Entry 1X9S (X-ray diffraction, 2.70 A resolution); this record covers chains A and B of the 4 polymer chains in the assembly.

# Chain A
Molecule: DNA polymerase
From: Enterobacteria phage T7
Notes: EC 2.7.7.7; engineered mutation(s): deletion of 118-123
Reference sequence: P00581 (DPOL_BPT7); residue numbers follow UniProt; this construct covers 1-117, 124-704
Chain sequence (698 residues; row label = number of the first residue in the row; note: 6 numbers in that range are skipped by the numbering (no residue carries them; nothing is unmodelled there)):
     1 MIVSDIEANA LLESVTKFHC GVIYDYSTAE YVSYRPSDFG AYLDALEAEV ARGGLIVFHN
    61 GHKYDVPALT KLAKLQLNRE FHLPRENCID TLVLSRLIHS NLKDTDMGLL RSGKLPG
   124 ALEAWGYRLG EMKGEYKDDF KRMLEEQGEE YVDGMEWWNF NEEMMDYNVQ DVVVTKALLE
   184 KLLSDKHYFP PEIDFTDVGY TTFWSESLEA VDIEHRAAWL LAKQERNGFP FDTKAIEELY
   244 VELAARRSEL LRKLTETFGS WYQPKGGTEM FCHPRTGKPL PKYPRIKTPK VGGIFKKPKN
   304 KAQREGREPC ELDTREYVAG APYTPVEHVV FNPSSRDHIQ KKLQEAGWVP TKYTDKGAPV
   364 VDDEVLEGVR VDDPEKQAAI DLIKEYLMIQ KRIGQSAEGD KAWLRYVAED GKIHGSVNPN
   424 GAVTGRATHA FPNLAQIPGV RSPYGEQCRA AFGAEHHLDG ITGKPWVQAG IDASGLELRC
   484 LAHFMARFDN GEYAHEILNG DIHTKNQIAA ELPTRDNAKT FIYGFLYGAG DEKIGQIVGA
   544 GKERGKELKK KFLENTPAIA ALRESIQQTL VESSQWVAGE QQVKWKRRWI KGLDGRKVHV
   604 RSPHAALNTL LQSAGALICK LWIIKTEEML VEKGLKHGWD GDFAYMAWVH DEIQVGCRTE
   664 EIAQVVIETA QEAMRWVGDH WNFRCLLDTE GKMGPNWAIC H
Disordered / not traced: 299-312, 576-586
Ion coordination: Mg2+ near Asp5 (its only coordinating residue here)
UniProt features mapped onto this chain:
  - binding site (Mg(2+)): Asp5, Glu7, Asp174, Asp475, Ala476, Asp654
  - binding site (substrate): His506, Arg518, Lys522, Tyr526
Reported in the primary citation:
  - conformationally variable residues (helix shift): Tyr530

# Chain B
Molecule: Thioredoxin 1
From: Escherichia coli
Reference sequence: P0AA25 (THIO_ECOLI); residue numbers follow UniProt; this construct covers 1-108
Chain sequence (108 residues; numbered 1 to 108; the number before each row is that of its first residue):
     1 SDKIIHLTDD SFDTDVLKAD GAILVDFWAE WCGPCKMIAP ILDEIADEYQ GKLTVAKLNI
    61 DQNPGTAPKY GIRGIPTLLL FKNGEVAATK VGALSKGQLK EFLDANLA
Disordered / not traced: 1-2, 108

# How chain A and chain B interact
Pairs across the interface (44):
  Ser263(A) - Pro64(B)
  Tyr265(A) - Trp31(B)
  Tyr265(A) - Ile60(B)  hydrophobic
  Tyr265(A) - Ala67(B)
  Tyr265(A) - Pro68(B)
  Tyr265(A) - Ile72(B)
  Pro267(A) - Trp31(B)
  Phe274(A) - Gly33(B)
  Phe274(A) - Met37(B)  hydrophobic
  Pro277(A) - Met37(B)  hydrophobic
  Tyr286(A) - Trp31(B)
  Tyr286(A) - Gly33(B)
  Pro287(A) - Trp31(B)
  Ile289(A) - Pro34(B)
  Ile297(A) - Glu101(B)
  Phe298(A) - Glu101(B)
  Phe298(A) - Ala105(B)  hydrophobic
  Leu315(A) - Ala105(B)  hydrophobic
  Leu315(A) - Asn106(B)
  Glu319(A) - Thr89(B)
  Glu319(A) - Lys90(B)
  Glu319(A) - Val91(B)  hydrogen bond (backbone-backbone)
  Tyr320(A) - Val91(B)  hydrophobic
  Val321(A) - Leu94(B)  hydrophobic
  Val321(A) - Gln98(B)
  Ala324(A) - Ala93(B)
  Ala324(A) - Leu94(B)  hydrophobic
  Pro325(A) - Pro34(B)
  Pro325(A) - Gly92(B)
  Pro325(A) - Ala93(B)  hydrogen bond (backbone-backbone)
  Tyr326(A) - Pro34(B)  hydrophobic
  Tyr326(A) - Ile75(B)
  Tyr326(A) - Val91(B)  hydrophobic
  Tyr326(A) - Gly92(B)
  Thr327(A) - Cys32(B)  hydrogen bond
  Thr327(A) - Gly33(B)
  Thr327(A) - Pro34(B)
  Thr327(A) - Gly74(B)
  Thr327(A) - Ile75(B)  hydrogen bond (backbone-backbone)
  Pro328(A) - Arg73(B)
  Val329(A) - Trp31(B)  hydrophobic
  Val329(A) - Arg73(B)  hydrogen bond (backbone-backbone)
  Val329(A) - Gly74(B)
  His331(A) - Pro68(B)
Other interface residues (no listed pair), chain A (25 interface residues in all): Gln266, Thr317, Arg318, Ala322
Other interface residues (no listed pair), chain B (25 interface residues in all): Asp61, Pro76

# In short
Chain A and chain B each contribute 25 residues to their interface; the contacts include 5 hydrogen bonds.
Polar contacts include Thr327(A)-Cys32(B), Glu319(A)-Val91(B) and Pro325(A)-Ala93(B). UniProt lists 6
Mg2+-binding residues and 4 substrate-binding residues on chain A. From the paper: conformational variability
at Tyr530(A).
Chain A is DNA polymerase (Enterobacteria phage T7) and chain B is Thioredoxin 1 (Escherichia coli); the
structure, T7 DNA polymerase in complex with a primer/template DNA containing a disordered N-2 aminofluorene
on the ..., was determined by X-ray diffraction (same publication as 1X9M and 1X9W).
